Entry 7JL8 (X-ray diffraction, 2.10 A resolution); this record covers chains A and C of the 3 polymer chains in the assembly.

== Chain A ==
Protein: DNA-directed primase/polymerase protein
Source organism: Homo sapiens
Notes: EC 2.7.7.-
Reference sequence: Q96LW4 (PRIPO_HUMAN); residues 1-354 here = UniProt positions 1-354
Chain sequence (354 residues; numbered 1 to 354; the number before each row is that of its first residue):
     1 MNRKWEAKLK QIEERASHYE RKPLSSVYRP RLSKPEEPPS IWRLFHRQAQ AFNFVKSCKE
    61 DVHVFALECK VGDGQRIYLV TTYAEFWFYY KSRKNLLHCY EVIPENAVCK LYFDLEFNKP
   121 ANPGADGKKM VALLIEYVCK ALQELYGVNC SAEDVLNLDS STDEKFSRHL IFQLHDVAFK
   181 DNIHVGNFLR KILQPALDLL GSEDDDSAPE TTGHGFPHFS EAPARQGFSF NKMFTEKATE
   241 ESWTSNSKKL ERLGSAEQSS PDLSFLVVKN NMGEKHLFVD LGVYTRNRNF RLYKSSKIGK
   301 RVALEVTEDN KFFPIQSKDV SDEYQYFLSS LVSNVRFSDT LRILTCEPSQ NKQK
Disordered / not traced: 18-35, 201-260, 349-354
Ion coordination: Ca2+: Asp-114, Glu-116 (together with 2'-deoxyadenosine 5'-triphosphate)
Small-molecule neighbours: 2'-deoxyadenosine 5'-triphosphate (DTP): Arg-76, Tyr-100, Asp-114, Glu-116, Ser-160, Lys-165, Ser-167, His-169, Asp-280, Val-283, Arg-288, Asn-289, Phe-290, Arg-291, Lys-297
Reported in the primary citation:
  - binding site for 2'-deoxyadenosine 5'-triphosphate: Lys-165, Ser-167, His-169, Arg-288, Asn-289, Phe-290, Arg-291, Lys-297
  - catalytic residues: Asp-114, Glu-116, Asp-280
  - binding site for the 17-nt DNA strand (chain C): Gln-48
  - conformationally variable residues (side-chain flip): Arg-47
  - binding site for the 17-nt DNA strand: His-46, Gly-74, Gln-75, Arg-76

== Chain C ==
Molecule: 17-nt DNA strand
Sequence (17 nucleotides; row label = number of the first residue in the row):
     1 CATGCCTACC ACACCCC
Disordered / not traced: 1, 14-17
Modified positions: 8OG (8-oxo-2'-deoxy-guanosine-5'-monophosphate) at position 4

== How chain A and chain C interact ==
Contacting residue pairs - 19 pairs, chain A then chain C:
  His-46(A) with DA2(C), stacking on the base; DT3(C), phosphate contact
  Arg-47(A) with DA2(C), hydrogen bond to the phosphate; DT3(C), sugar contact; 8OG_4(C), salt bridge to the phosphate
  Gln-48(A) with 8OG_4(C), hydrogen bond to the phosphate; DC5(C), phosphate contact
  Gly-74(A) with DT3(C), hydrogen bond to the base
  Gln-75(A) with DT3(C), sugar contact
  Arg-76(A) with DT3(C), hydrogen bond to the sugar
  Tyr-78(A) with DT3(C), sugar contact; 8OG_4(C), hydrogen bond to the phosphate
  Arg-190(A) with DT7(C), sugar contact
  Thr-285(A) with DC5(C), phosphate contact; DC6(C), sugar contact
  Arg-286(A) with DC5(C), sugar contact; DC6(C), salt bridge to the phosphate
  Asn-287(A) with DC5(C), hydrogen bond to the phosphate
  Arg-288(A) with 8OG_4(C), base contact
Other interface residues (no listed pair), chain A (15 interface residues in all): Ala-49, Gln-50, Asp-73

== In short ==
Chain A and chain C form an interface of 15 and 6 residues respectively; the contacts include 6 hydrogen
bonds, 2 salt bridges and 1 aromatic stacking contact. Polar pairs include Gly-74(A)/DT3(C), Arg-76(A)/DT3(C)
and Arg-47(A)/DA2(C). From the paper: catalytic residues Asp-114(A), Glu-116(A) and Asp-280(A); a binding site
for 2'-deoxyadenosine 5'-triphosphate at Lys-165(A), Ser-167(A) and His-169(A) among others.
Chain A is DNA-directed primase/polymerase protein (Homo sapiens) and chain C is a 17-nt DNA strand; the
structure, Human PrimPol extending from the correct primer base C opposite the 8-oxoguanine lesion, was
determined by X-ray diffraction (same publication as 7JK1, 7JKL, 7JKP and 7JLG).
